1RAF - chains C and D of the 4 polymer chains in the assembly; structure by X-ray diffraction, 2.50 A resolution.

[Chain C]
Name: Aspartate carbamoyltransferase catalytic chain
Source organism: Escherichia coli
Notes: EC 2.1.3.2
UniProt: P0A786 (PYRB_ECOLI); residues 1-310 here correspond to UniProt positions 2-311 (UniProt number = residue number + 1)
Sequence (310 residues; each row starts with the number of its first residue):
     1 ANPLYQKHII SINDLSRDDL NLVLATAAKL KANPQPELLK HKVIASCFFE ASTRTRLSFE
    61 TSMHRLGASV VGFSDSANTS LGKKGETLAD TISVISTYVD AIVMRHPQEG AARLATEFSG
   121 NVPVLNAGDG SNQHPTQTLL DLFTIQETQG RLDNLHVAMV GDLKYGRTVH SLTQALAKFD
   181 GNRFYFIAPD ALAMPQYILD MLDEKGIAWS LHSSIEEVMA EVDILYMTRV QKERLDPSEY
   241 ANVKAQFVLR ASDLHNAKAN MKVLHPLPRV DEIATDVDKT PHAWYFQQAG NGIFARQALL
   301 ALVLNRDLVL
UniProt features mapped onto this chain:
  - binding site (carbamoyl phosphate): R54, T55, R105, H134, Q137, L267, P268
  - binding site (L-aspartate): K84, R167, R229

[Chain D]
Name: Aspartate carbamoyltransferase regulatory chain
Source organism: Escherichia coli
UniProt: P0A7F3 (PYRI_ECOLI); residue numbers follow UniProt; this construct covers 1-153
Sequence (153 residues; numbered 1 to 153; the number before each row is that of its first residue):
     1 MTHDNKLQVE AIKRGTVIDH IPAQIGFKLL SLFKLTETDQ RITIGLNLPS GEMGRKDLIK
    61 IENTFLSEDQ VDQLALYAPQ ATVNRIDNYE VVGKSRPSLP ERIDNVLVCP NSNCISHAEP
   121 VSSSFAVRKR ANDIALKCKY CEKEFSHNVV LAN
Metal / ion sites: Zn2+: C109, C114, C138, C141
Ligand contacts: CTP (cytidine-5'-triphosphate): E10, A11, I12, V17, D19, K60, T82, N84, I86, Y89, E90, V91, K94
UniProt features mapped onto this chain:
  - binding site (Zn(2+)): C109, C114, C138, C141

[Chain C / chain D interface]
Contacting residue pairs (31):
  S11(C) - E142(D)  hydrogen bond
  N13(C) - E142(D)
  T87(C) - E119(D)
  L88(C) - E119(D)  hydrogen bond (backbone-side chain)
  A89(C) - E119(D)  hydrogen bond (backbone-side chain)
  A89(C) - P120(D)  hydrophobic
  P107(C) - N113(D)  hydrogen bond (backbone-side chain)
  Q108(C) - N113(D)
  Q108(C) - I115(D)
  E109(C) - N111(D)
  E109(C) - N113(D)  hydrogen bond
  E109(C) - C114(D)
  E109(C) - I115(D)  hydrogen bond (backbone-backbone)
  E109(C) - C141(D)
  G110(C) - I115(D)
  G110(C) - Y140(D)
  A111(C) - I115(D)
  R113(C) - K139(D)  hydrogen bond (side chain-backbone)
  R113(C) - E142(D)  salt bridge
  L114(C) - E119(D)
  L114(C) - Y140(D)  hydrophobic
  E117(C) - V121(D)
  E117(C) - K139(D)  salt bridge
  E117(C) - Y140(D)  hydrogen bond
  S131(C) - K143(D)  hydrogen bond (backbone-side chain)
  N132(C) - Y140(D)
  N132(C) - C141(D)  hydrogen bond (side chain-backbone)
  N132(C) - E142(D)  hydrogen bond
  N132(C) - K143(D)
  Q133(C) - E142(D)
  E204(C) - R130(D)  salt bridge
Interface residues without a listed pair, chain C (19 interface residues in all): H106, F118
Interface residues without a listed pair, chain D (14 interface residues in all): K137

[Overview]
19 residues of chain C face 14 of chain D across their interface; the contacts include 11 hydrogen bonds and 3
salt bridges. Polar pairs include R113(C)-E142(D), E117(C)-K139(D) and E204(C)-R130(D). Chain D binds CTP.
Chain C is Aspartate carbamoyltransferase catalytic chain and chain D is Aspartate carbamoyltransferase
regulatory chain, both from Escherichia coli; the structure, Crystal structure of ctp-ligated T state
aspartate transcarbamoylase at 2.5 angstroms resolution: implications for atcase mutants ..., was determined
by X-ray diffraction together with 1RAA, 1RAB, 1RAC, 1RAD, 1RAE, 1RAG, 1RAH and 1RAI from the same study.
